PDB entry 7XJK | electron microscopy, 3.30 A resolution | chains C and D of the 6 polymer chains in the assembly

[Chain C]
Name: Guanine nucleotide-binding protein G(I)/G(S)/G(T) subunit beta-1
Organism: Homo sapiens
UniProtKB: P62873 (GBB1_HUMAN); residue numbers follow UniProt; this construct covers 1-340
Chain sequence (348 residues; row label = number of the first residue in the row; numbers below 1 keep their minus sign (His-7 is residue -7)):
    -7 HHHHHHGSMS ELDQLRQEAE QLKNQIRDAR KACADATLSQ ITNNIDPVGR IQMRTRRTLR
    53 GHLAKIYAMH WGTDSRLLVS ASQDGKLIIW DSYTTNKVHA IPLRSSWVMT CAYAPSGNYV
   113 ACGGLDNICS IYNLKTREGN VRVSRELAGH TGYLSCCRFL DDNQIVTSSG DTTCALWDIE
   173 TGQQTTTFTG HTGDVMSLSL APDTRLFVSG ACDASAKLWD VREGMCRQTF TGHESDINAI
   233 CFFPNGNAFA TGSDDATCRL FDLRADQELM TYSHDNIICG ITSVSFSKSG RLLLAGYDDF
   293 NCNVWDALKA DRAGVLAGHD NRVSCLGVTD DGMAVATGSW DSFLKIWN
Not modelled in the structure: -7 to 2
Differences from the reference sequence: expression tag (-7 to 0)
Swiss-Prot annotation at these positions:
  - modified residue: Ser2 (N-acetylserine), His266 (Phosphohistidine)
  - natural variant: Leu30 (L30F: In MRD42; uncertain significance), Arg52 (R52G: In MRD42), Gly64 (G64V: In MRD42), Asp76 (D76E: In MRD42; D76G: In MRD42), Gly77 (G77S: In MRD42), Lys78 (K78R: In MRD42), Ile80 (I80N: In MRD42; I80T: In MRD42), His91 (H91R: In MRD42; uncertain significance), Ala92 (A92T: In MRD42), Pro94 (P94S: In MRD42), Leu95 (L95P: In MRD42), Arg96 (R96L: In MRD42), 5 further natural variant entries in UniProt

[Chain D]
Name: Guanine nucleotide-binding protein G(I)/G(S)/G(O) subunit gamma-2
Organism: Homo sapiens
UniProtKB: P59768 (GBG2_HUMAN); residue numbers follow UniProt; this construct covers 1-71
Chain sequence (71 residues; row label = number of the first residue in the row):
     1 MASNNTASIA QARKLVEQLK MEANIDRIKV SKAAADLMAY CEAHAKEDPL LTPVPASENP
    61 FREKKFFSAI L
Not modelled in the structure: 1-10, 62-71
Differences from the reference sequence: engineered mutation Ser68 (Cys in P59768)
Swiss-Prot annotation at these positions:
  - modified residue: Ala2 (N-acetylalanine)

[Interface between chain C and chain D]
Residue-residue contacts (59):
  Ala11(C) - Leu19(D)
  Leu14(C) - Ala23(D)  hydrophobic
  Gln17(C) - Ala23(D)
  Ile18(C) - Leu19(D)
  Ile18(C) - Arg27(D)
  Ala21(C) - Arg27(D)
  Arg22(C) - Arg27(D)
  Cys25(C) - Lys29(D)
  Cys25(C) - Val30(D)  hydrogen bond (backbone-backbone)
  Ala26(C) - Val30(D)  hydrophobic
  Asp27(C) - Lys29(D)
  Asp27(C) - Val30(D)
  Asp27(C) - Ser31(D)  hydrogen bond
  Ala28(C) - Val30(D)
  Ala28(C) - Ser31(D)
  Leu30(C) - Ala34(D)  hydrophobic
  Ile33(C) - Ala34(D)  hydrophobic
  Ile37(C) - Glu42(D)
  Val40(C) - Leu51(D)  hydrophobic
  Arg48(C) - Asn59(D)
  Arg48(C) - Phe61(D)
  Arg49(C) - Pro60(D)
  Arg49(C) - Phe61(D)
  Ser84(C) - Phe61(D)
  Tyr85(C) - Pro60(D)
  Tyr85(C) - Phe61(D)  hydrophobic
  Cys218(C) - Gln18(D)
  Arg219(C) - Glu22(D)
  Gln220(C) - Ile25(D)
  Thr221(C) - Glu22(D)
  Pro236(C) - Tyr40(D)
  Asn237(C) - Tyr40(D)
  Asp254(C) - Ala33(D)
  Arg256(C) - Ile28(D)
  Arg256(C) - Asp36(D)  salt bridge
  Ala257(C) - Ile28(D)
  Gln259(C) - Val30(D)
  Ser279(C) - Asp48(D)  hydrogen bond
  Ser279(C) - Leu50(D)
  Lys280(C) - Glu47(D)
  Lys280(C) - Asp48(D)
  Ser281(C) - Tyr40(D)
  Ser281(C) - His44(D)
  Ser281(C) - Asp48(D)  hydrogen bond
  Gly282(C) - Cys41(D)
  Arg283(C) - Cys41(D)  hydrogen bond (backbone-side chain)
  Arg283(C) - Glu42(D)  salt bridge
  Arg283(C) - Leu51(D)
  Leu300(C) - Leu37(D)  hydrophobic
  Leu300(C) - Cys41(D)  hydrophobic
  Asp323(C) - Pro49(D)
  Gly324(C) - Pro49(D)
  Gly324(C) - Leu50(D)
  Met325(C) - Pro49(D)  hydrophobic
  Met325(C) - Pro60(D)  hydrophobic
  Ala326(C) - Phe61(D)  hydrophobic
  Val327(C) - Leu50(D)  hydrophobic
  Ile338(C) - Phe61(D)  hydrophobic
  Asn340(C) - Asn59(D)  hydrogen bond
Other interface residues (no listed pair), chain C (51 interface residues in all): Thr34, Ile43, Trp63, Phe235, Ala240, Leu252, Asp258, Leu261, Leu286, Val320
Other interface residues (no listed pair), chain D (30 interface residues in all): Lys20, Asp26, Met38, Ala45

[In short]
51 residues of chain C face 30 of chain D across their interface; the contacts include 6 hydrogen bonds and 2
salt bridges. Polar pairs include Arg256(C)-Asp36(D), Arg283(C)-Glu42(D) and Asp27(C)-Ser31(D).
Chain C is Guanine nucleotide-binding protein G(I)/G(S)/G(T) subunit beta-1 and chain D is Guanine
nucleotide-binding protein G(I)/G(S)/G(O) subunit gamma-2, both from Homo sapiens; the structure, Cryo-EM
structure of the galanin-bound GALR2-miniGq complex, was determined by electron microscopy (same publication
as 7XJJ and 7XJL).
